2EUZ - chains C and A of the 3 polymer chains in the assembly; structure by X-ray diffraction, 1.56 A resolution.

Chain C:
Molecule: 14-nt DNA strand
Sequence (14 nucleotides; numbered 1 to 14; the number before each row is that of its first residue):
     1 AGTTTTTATG TCGC

Chain A:
Protein: NDT80 protein
From: Saccharomyces cerevisiae
Notes: fragment: NDT80 DNA-binding domain
Reference sequence: P38830 (NDT80_YEAST); residue numbers follow UniProt; this construct covers 1-340
Sequence (345 residues; numbered -4 to 340; the number before each row is that of its first residue; numbers below 1 keep their minus sign (Gly-4 is residue -4)):
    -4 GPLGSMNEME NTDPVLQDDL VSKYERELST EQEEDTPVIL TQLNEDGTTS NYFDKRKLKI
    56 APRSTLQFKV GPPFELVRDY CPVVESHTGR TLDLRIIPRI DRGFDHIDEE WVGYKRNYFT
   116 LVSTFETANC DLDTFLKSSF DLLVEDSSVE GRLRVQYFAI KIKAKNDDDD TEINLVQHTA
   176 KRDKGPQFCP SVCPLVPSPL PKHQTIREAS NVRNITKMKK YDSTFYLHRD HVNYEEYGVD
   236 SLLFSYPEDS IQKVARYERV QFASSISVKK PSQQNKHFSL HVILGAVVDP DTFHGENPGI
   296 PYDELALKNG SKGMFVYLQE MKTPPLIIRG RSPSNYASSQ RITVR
Disordered / not traced: -4 to 32, 140-145, 287-293, 336-340
Construct notes: cloning artifact (-4 to 0); engineered mutation Gly146 (Ser in P38830), Thr200 (Ile in P38830)
UniProt features mapped onto this chain:
  - DNA-binding region: Glu28 to Gln335 (NDT80)
  - site (Interaction with DNA): Arg58, Arg111, Arg177, Arg208, Arg254, Arg326
  - mutagenesis: Lys50 (K50A: Reduces DNA-binding by 70%), Lys54 (K54A: Reduces DNA-binding by 50%), Pro57 (P57A: Reduces DNA-binding by 65%), Arg58 (R58A: Reduces DNA-binding by 65%), Ser59 (S59A: Reduces DNA-binding by 86%), Arg97 (R97A: Reduces DNA-binding by 67%), Lys110 (K110A: No effect on DNA-binding but strongly reduces progress through meiosis and sporulation), Arg111 (R111A: Reduces DNA-binding by 95% and abolishes sporulation), Tyr113 (Y113A: Reduces DNA-binding by 80% and abolishes sporulation), His173 (H173A: Reduces DNA-binding by 80% and strongly reduces progress through meiosis and sporulation), Lys176 (K176A: Reduces DNA-binding by 50% but does not abolish sporulation), Arg177 (R177A: Reduces DNA-binding by 96% and abolishes sporulation), 4 further mutagenesis entries in UniProt
From the paper describing this entry:
  - conformationally variable residues (side-chain flip): Arg177
  - binding site for the 14-nt DNA strand (chain C): Pro57, Arg177
  - specificity-determining residues: Pro57, Arg58 (proposed by the authors, not directly observed)

How chain C and chain A interact:
Residue-residue contacts (31; chain C residue first):
  DT5(C) - Arg58(A)  hydrogen bond to the base
  DT5(C) - Lys176(A)  sugar contact
  DT6(C) - Arg58(A)  hydrogen bond to the sugar
  DT6(C) - Ala175(A)  phosphate contact
  DT6(C) - Lys176(A)  salt bridge to the phosphate
  DT6(C) - Asn206(A)  hydrogen bond to the phosphate
  DT7(C) - Pro57(A)  base contact
  DT7(C) - Arg58(A)  sugar contact
  DT7(C) - Arg97(A)  sugar contact
  DT7(C) - Tyr113(A)  phosphate contact
  DT7(C) - Ala175(A)  base contact
  DT7(C) - Arg177(A)  sugar contact
  DT7(C) - Asn206(A)  hydrogen bond to the phosphate
  DT7(C) - Arg254(A)  salt bridge to the phosphate
  DA8(C) - Lys50(A)  phosphate contact
  DA8(C) - Pro57(A)  sugar contact
  DA8(C) - Gln62(A)  sugar contact
  DA8(C) - Arg97(A)  salt bridge to the phosphate
  DA8(C) - Asn112(A)  phosphate contact
  DA8(C) - Tyr113(A)  hydrogen bond to the phosphate
  DA8(C) - Arg177(A)  hydrogen bond to the base
  DT9(C) - Lys50(A)  phosphate contact
  DT9(C) - Arg111(A)  base contact
  DT9(C) - Asn112(A)  hydrogen bond to the phosphate
  DT9(C) - Arg177(A)  base contact
  DT9(C) - Tyr331(A)  phosphate contact
  DG10(C) - Lys54(A)  salt bridge to the phosphate
  DG10(C) - Arg111(A)  hydrogen bond to the base
  DG10(C) - Tyr331(A)  phosphate contact
  DG10(C) - Ser333(A)  hydrogen bond to the phosphate
  DT11(C) - Arg326(A)  hydrogen bond to the base
Also at the interface, not in a pair above, chain A (19 interface residues in all): Ile55, Tyr109

Summary:
The interface between chain C and chain A involves 7 residues on one side and 19 on the other, with 10
hydrogen bonds and 4 salt bridges. Among the polar pairs are DT5(C)-Arg58(A), DA8(C)-Arg177(A) and
DG10(C)-Arg111(A). From the paper: a binding site for the 14-nt DNA strand (chain C) at Pro57(A) and
Arg177(A); specificity determinants Pro57(A) and Arg58(A).
Here chain C is a 14-nt DNA strand and chain A is NDT80 protein (Saccharomyces cerevisiae). Entry 2EUZ
(Structure of a Ndt80-DNA complex (MSE mutant mC5T)) was determined by X-ray diffraction, deposited together
with 2ETW, 2EUW, 2EUX, 2EVF, 2EVG, 2EVI and 2EVJ.
